3LGA - chains A and B of the 4 polymer chains in the assembly; structure by X-ray diffraction, 2.05 A resolution.

== Chain A (and B) ==
Name: SAM-dependent methyltransferase
From: Pyrococcus abyssi
Notes: EC 2.1.1.36; chain B of this document is another copy of the same molecule, construct and numbering; everything in this record applies to it too
UniProtKB: Q9V1J7 (Q9V1J7_PYRAB); residues 1-253 here = UniProt positions 1-253
Sequence (253 residues; each row starts with the number of its first residue):
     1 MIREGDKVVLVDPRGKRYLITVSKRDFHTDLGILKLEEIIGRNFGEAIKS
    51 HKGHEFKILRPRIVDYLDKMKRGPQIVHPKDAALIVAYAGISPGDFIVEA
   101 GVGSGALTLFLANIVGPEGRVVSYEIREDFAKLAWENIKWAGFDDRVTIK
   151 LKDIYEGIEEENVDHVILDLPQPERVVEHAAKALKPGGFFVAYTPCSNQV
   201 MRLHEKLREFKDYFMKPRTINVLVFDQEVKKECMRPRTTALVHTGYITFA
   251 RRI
Residues lining bound ligands: S-adenosylhomocysteine (SAH): Q75, I76, V77, A100, G101, V102, G103, S104, G105, A106, L107, Y124, E125, I126, R127, F130, K152, D153, I154, Y155, D169, L170, P171
UniProt features mapped onto this chain:
  - binding site (S-adenosyl-L-methionine): S104 to L107, E125, D153, D169
  - mutagenesis: H78 (H78Y: Decreases efficiency of the dimethylation reaction), C196 (C196S: Decreases stability of TrmI at extreme temperatures; when associated with S-233), C233 (C233S: Decreases stability of TrmI at extreme temperatures; when associated with S-196)
From the paper describing this entry:
  - self-association interface (contacts with another copy of this molecule); pairs are residue here / residue on that copy: D65-R251 (salt bridge), H78-Y88 (hydrogen bond), C196-C233 (disulfide), R218-D226 (salt bridge)
  - mutagenesis - C196S/C233S (Tm change 16.5 degC): decreased stability
  - binding site for S-adenosylhomocysteine: V77, A106, L107, E125, I126, D153, I154, D169, L170
  - conformationally variable residues (side-chain flip): H78
  - mutagenesis - H78Y: decreased catalytic activity on PabtRNAAsp

== Chain A / chain B interface ==
Contacting residue pairs (95):
  G15(A) - M215(B)
  R17(A) - R251(B)
  F44(A) - P186(B)
  G45(A) - P186(B)
  L59(A) - P186(B)
  L59(A) - G187(B)
  R62(A) - G90(B)  hydrogen bond (side chain-backbone)
  R62(A) - S92(B)
  R62(A) - D95(B)  salt bridge
  R62(A) - D164(B)  salt bridge
  R62(A) - H165(B)  hydrogen bond
  R62(A) - R251(B)
  I63(A) - G90(B)
  I63(A) - S92(B)
  V64(A) - Y88(B)
  V64(A) - A89(B)
  V64(A) - G90(B)
  V64(A) - R251(B)
  D65(A) - R251(B)  salt bridge
  H78(A) - Y88(B)  hydrogen bond
  K80(A) - Y88(B)
  A83(A) - A83(B)
  A83(A) - A87(B)  hydrophobic
  L84(A) - L84(B)  hydrophobic
  A87(A) - A83(B)  hydrophobic
  A87(A) - F110(B)  hydrophobic
  Y88(A) - V64(B)
  Y88(A) - H78(B)  hydrogen bond
  Y88(A) - P79(B)  hydrophobic
  Y88(A) - K80(B)
  A89(A) - V64(B)
  G90(A) - R62(B)  hydrogen bond (backbone-side chain)
  G90(A) - I63(B)
  G90(A) - V64(B)
  I91(A) - I114(B)
  S92(A) - R62(B)
  S92(A) - I63(B)
  S92(A) - N113(B)  hydrogen bond
  P93(A) - N113(B)
  P93(A) - I114(B)
  D95(A) - R62(B)  salt bridge
  F110(A) - A87(B)  hydrophobic
  N113(A) - S92(B)  hydrogen bond
  N113(A) - P93(B)
  I114(A) - P93(B)
  D164(A) - R62(B)  salt bridge
  H165(A) - R62(B)  hydrogen bond
  P186(A) - F44(B)
  P186(A) - G45(B)
  P186(A) - L59(B)  hydrophobic
  G187(A) - L59(B)
  S197(A) - M234(B)
  V200(A) - V229(B)  hydrophobic
  V200(A) - M234(B)  hydrophobic
  M201(A) - M234(B)  hydrophobic
  H204(A) - V229(B)
  R208(A) - K231(B)
  M215(A) - G15(B)
  R218(A) - D226(B)  salt bridge
  T219(A) - D226(B)
  T219(A) - Q227(B)  hydrogen bond (backbone-backbone)
  I220(A) - V224(B)  hydrophobic
  I220(A) - F225(B)
  N221(A) - L223(B)
  N221(A) - V224(B)
  N221(A) - F225(B)  hydrogen bond (backbone-backbone)
  N221(A) - Q227(B)  hydrogen bond
  V222(A) - V222(B)  hydrophobic
  V222(A) - L223(B)
  L223(A) - N221(B)
  L223(A) - V222(B)
  L223(A) - L223(B)  hydrogen bond (backbone-backbone)
  L223(A) - F225(B)  hydrophobic
  V224(A) - I220(B)  hydrophobic
  V224(A) - N221(B)
  F225(A) - I220(B)
  F225(A) - N221(B)  hydrogen bond (backbone-backbone)
  F225(A) - L223(B)  hydrophobic
  D226(A) - R218(B)  salt bridge
  D226(A) - T219(B)
  D226(A) - I220(B)
  Q227(A) - T219(B)  hydrogen bond (backbone-backbone)
  Q227(A) - N221(B)  hydrogen bond
  Q227(A) - Y246(B)
  V229(A) - V200(B)  hydrophobic
  V229(A) - H204(B)
  K231(A) - R208(B)
  M234(A) - S197(B)
  M234(A) - V200(B)  hydrophobic
  Y246(A) - Q227(B)
  R251(A) - R17(B)
  R251(A) - R62(B)
  R251(A) - V64(B)
  R251(A) - D65(B)  salt bridge
  I253(A) - L59(B)
Also at the interface, not in a pair above, chain A (58 interface residues in all): V11, K57, R60, P79, V86, G116, F189, K230
Also at the interface, not in a pair above, chain B (58 interface residues in all): V11, K57, R60, V86, I91, G116, F189, M201, K230, I253

== In short ==
Chain A and chain B each contribute 58 residues to their interface; the contacts include 15 hydrogen bonds and
8 salt bridges. Polar pairs include R62(A)-D95(B), R62(A)-D164(B) and D65(A)-R251(B). Chain A binds
S-adenosylhomocysteine. The paper reports a binding site for S-adenosylhomocysteine at V77(A), A106(A) and
L107(A) among others; C196S/C233S of chain A reduce stability.
Chain A and chain B are both SAM-dependent methyltransferase (Pyrococcus abyssi); the structure, Crystal
structure of P. abyssi tRNA m1A58 methyltransferase in complex with S-adenosyl-L-homocysteine, was determined
by X-ray diffraction, deposited together with 3LHD and 3MB5.
